5OQJ - chains A and B of the 31 polymer chains in the assembly; structure by electron microscopy, 4.70 A resolution (low resolution: residue-level contacts below are approximate; hydrogen-bond / salt-bridge calls are withheld).

== Chain A ==
Molecule: DNA-directed RNA polymerase II subunit RPB1
Organism: Saccharomyces cerevisiae (strain ATCC 204508 / S288c)
Notes: EC 2.7.7.6
Reference sequence: P04050 (RPB1_YEAST); residue numbers follow UniProt; this construct covers 1-1733
Sequence (1733 residues; row label = number of the first residue in the row):
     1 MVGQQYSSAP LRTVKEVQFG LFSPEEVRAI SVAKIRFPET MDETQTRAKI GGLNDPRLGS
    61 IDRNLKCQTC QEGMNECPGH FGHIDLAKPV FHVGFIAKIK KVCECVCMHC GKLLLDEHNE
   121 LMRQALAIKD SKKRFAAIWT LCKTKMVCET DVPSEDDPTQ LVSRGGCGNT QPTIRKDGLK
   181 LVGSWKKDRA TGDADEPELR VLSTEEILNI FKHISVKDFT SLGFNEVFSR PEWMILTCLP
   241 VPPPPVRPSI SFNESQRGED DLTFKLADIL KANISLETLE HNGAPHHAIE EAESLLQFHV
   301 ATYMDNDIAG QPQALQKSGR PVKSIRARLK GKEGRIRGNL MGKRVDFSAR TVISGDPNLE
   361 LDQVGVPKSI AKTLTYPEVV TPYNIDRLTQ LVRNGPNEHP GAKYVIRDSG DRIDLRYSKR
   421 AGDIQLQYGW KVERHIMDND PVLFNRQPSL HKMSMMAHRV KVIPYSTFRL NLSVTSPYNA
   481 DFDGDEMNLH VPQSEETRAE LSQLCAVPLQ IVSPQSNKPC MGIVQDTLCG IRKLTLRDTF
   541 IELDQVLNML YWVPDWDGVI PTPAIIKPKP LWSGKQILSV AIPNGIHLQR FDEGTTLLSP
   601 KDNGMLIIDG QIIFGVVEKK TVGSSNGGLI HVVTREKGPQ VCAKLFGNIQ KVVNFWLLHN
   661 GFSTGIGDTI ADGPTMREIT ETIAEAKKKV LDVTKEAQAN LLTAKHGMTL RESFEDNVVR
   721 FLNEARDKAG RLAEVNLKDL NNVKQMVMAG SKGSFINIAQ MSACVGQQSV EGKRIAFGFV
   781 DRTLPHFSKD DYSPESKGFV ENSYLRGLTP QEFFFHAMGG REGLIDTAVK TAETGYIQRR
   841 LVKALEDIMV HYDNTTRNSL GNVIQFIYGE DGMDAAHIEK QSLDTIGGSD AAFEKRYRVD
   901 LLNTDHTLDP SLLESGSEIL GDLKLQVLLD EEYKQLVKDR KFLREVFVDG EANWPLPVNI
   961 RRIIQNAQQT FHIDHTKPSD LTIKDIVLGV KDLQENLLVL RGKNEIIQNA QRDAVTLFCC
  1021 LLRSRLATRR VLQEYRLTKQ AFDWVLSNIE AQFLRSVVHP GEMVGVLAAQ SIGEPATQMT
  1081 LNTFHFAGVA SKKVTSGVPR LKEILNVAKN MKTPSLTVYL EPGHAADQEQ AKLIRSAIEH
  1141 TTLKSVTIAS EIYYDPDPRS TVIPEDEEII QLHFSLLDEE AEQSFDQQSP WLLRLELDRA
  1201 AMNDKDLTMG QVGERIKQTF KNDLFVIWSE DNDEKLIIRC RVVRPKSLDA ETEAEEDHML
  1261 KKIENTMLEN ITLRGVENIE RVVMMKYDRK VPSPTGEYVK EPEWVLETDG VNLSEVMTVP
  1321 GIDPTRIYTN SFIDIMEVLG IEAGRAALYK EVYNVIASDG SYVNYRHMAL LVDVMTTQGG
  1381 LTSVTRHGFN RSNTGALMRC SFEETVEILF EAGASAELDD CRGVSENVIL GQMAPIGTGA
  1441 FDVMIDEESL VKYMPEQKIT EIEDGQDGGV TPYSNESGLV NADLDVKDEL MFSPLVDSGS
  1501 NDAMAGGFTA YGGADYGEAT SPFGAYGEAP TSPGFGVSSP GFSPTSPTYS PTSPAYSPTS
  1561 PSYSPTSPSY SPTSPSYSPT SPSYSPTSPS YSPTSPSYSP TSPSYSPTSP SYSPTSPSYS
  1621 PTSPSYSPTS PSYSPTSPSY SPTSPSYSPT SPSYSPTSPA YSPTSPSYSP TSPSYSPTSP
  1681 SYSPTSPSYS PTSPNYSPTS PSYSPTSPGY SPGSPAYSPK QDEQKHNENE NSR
Disordered / not traced: 1-2, 155-163, 188-196, 1080-1092, 1176-1186, 1244-1253, 1453-1733
Curated features (UniProtKB/Swiss-Prot):
  - region: Pro248 to Asp260 (Lid loop), Asn306 to Lys323 (Rudder loop), Pro810 to Glu822 (Bridging helix)
  - binding site (Zn(2+)): Cys67, Cys70, Cys77, His80, Cys107, Cys110, Cys148, Cys167
  - binding site (Mg(2+)): Asp481, Asp483, Asp485
  - modified residue: Thr1471 (Phosphothreonine)
  - cross-link (Glycyl lysine isopeptide (Lys-Gly)): Lys695 (interchain with G-Cter in ubiquitin), Lys1246 (interchain with G-Cter in ubiquitin), Lys1350 (interchain with G-Cter in ubiquitin)
  - natural variant: Ser1653 to Pro1659 (deletion: In strain: A364A)
  - mutagenesis: Lys1246 (K1246R: Impairs ubiquitination during transcription stress)
Metal / ion sites: Zn2+ site 1: Cys67, Cys70, Cys77, His80; Zn2+ site 2: Cys107, Cys110, Cys148, Cys167; Mg2+: Asp481, Asp485

== Chain B ==
Molecule: DNA-directed RNA polymerase II subunit RPB2
Organism: Saccharomyces cerevisiae (strain ATCC 204508 / S288c)
Notes: EC 2.7.7.6
Reference sequence: P08518 (RPB2_YEAST); residue numbers follow UniProt; this construct covers 1-1224
Sequence (1224 residues; numbered 1 to 1224; the number before each row is that of its first residue):
     1 MSDLANSEKY YDEDPYGFED ESAPITAEDS WAVISAFFRE KGLVSQQLDS FNQFVDYTLQ
    61 DIICEDSTLI LEQLAQHTTE SDNISRKYEI SFGKIYVTKP MVNESDGVTH ALYPQEARLR
   121 NLTYSSGLFV DVKKRTYEAI DVPGRELKYE LIAEESEDDS ESGKVFIGRL PIMLRSKNCY
   181 LSEATESDLY KLKECPFDMG GYFIINGSEK VLIAQERSAG NIVQVFKKAA PSPISHVAEI
   241 RSALEKGSRF ISTLQVKLYG REGSSARTIK ATLPYIKQDI PIVIIFRALG IIPDGEILEH
   301 ICYDVNDWQM LEMLKPCVED GFVIQDRETA LDFIGRRGTA LGIKKEKRIQ YAKDILQKEF
   361 LPHITQLEGF ESRKAFFLGY MINRLLLCAL DRKDQDDRDH FGKKRLDLAG PLLAQLFKTL
   421 FKKLTKDIFR YMQRTVEEAH DFNMKLAINA KTITSGLKYA LATGNWGEQK KAMSSRAGVS
   481 QVLNRYTYSS TLSHLRRTNT PIGRDGKLAK PRQLHNTHWG LVCPAETPEG QACGLVKNLS
   541 LMSCISVGTD PMPIITFLSE WGMEPLEDYV PHQSPDATRV FVNGVWHGVH RNPARLMETL
   601 RTLRRKGDIN PEVSMIRDIR EKELKIFTDA GRVYRPLFIV EDDESLGHKE LKVRKGHIAK
   661 LMATEYQDIE GGFEDVEEYT WSSLLNEGLV EYIDAEEEES ILIAMQPEDL EPAEANEEND
   721 LDVDPAKRIR VSHHATTFTH CEIHPSMILG VAASIIPFPD HNQSPRNTYQ SAMGKQAMGV
   781 FLTNYNVRMD TMANILYYPQ KPLGTTRAME YLKFRELPAG QNAIVAIACY SGYNQEDSMI
   841 MNQSSIDRGL FRSLFFRSYM DQEKKYGMSI TETFEKPQRT NTLRMKHGTY DKLDDDGLIA
   901 PGVRVSGEDV IIGKTTPISP DEEELGQRTA YHSKRDASTP LRSTENGIVD QVLVTTNQDG
   961 LKFVKVRVRT TKIPQIGDKF ASRHGQKGTI GITYRREDMP FTAEGIVPDL IINPHAIPSR
  1021 MTVAHLIECL LSKVAALSGN EGDASPFTDI TVEGISKLLR EHGYQSRGFE VMYNGHTGKK
  1081 LMAQIFFGPT YYQRLRHMVD DKIHARARGP MQVLTRQPVE GRSRDGGLRF GEMERDCMIA
  1141 HGAASFLKER LMEASDAFRV HICGICGLMT VIAKLNHNQF ECKGCDNKID IYQIHIPYAA
  1201 KLLFQELMAM NITPRLYTDR SRDF
Disordered / not traced: 1-19, 77-83, 139-146, 152-162, 468-473, 503-508, 669-674, 715-722, 1224
Metal / ion sites: Zn2+: Cys1163, Cys1166, Cys1182, Cys1185

== How chain A and chain B interact ==
Contacting residue pairs (372; chain A residue first):
  Gln4(A) with Ala1157(B); Phe1158(B); Arg1159(B)
  Gln5(A) with Arg1159(B); Leu1175(B); Asn1176(B)
  Tyr6(A) with Leu1175(B)
  Ser7(A) with Arg1159(B); His1161(B); Phe1180(B); Gln1193(B)
  Ser8(A) with Asn1178(B)
  Ala9(A) with Ile1191(B); Gln1193(B)
  Pro10(A) with Ile1191(B); Tyr1192(B); Gln1193(B)
  Leu11(A) with Gln1193(B); His1195(B)
  Arg12(A) with Tyr1192(B); Gln1193(B); Ile1194(B); Thr1218(B)
  Thr13(A) with Thr1218(B)
  Val14(A) with Ile1194(B); Leu1216(B)
  Lys15(A) with Tyr1217(B); Thr1218(B); Arg1220(B)
  Glu16(A) with Arg1215(B); Leu1216(B); Tyr1217(B); Asp1219(B); Arg1220(B); Ser1221(B); Arg1222(B)
  Val17(A) with Arg1215(B); Leu1216(B)
  Gln18(A) with Thr1213(B); Pro1214(B); Arg1215(B)
  Phe19(A) with Thr1213(B)
  Gly20(A) with Ile1212(B); Thr1213(B)
  Leu21(A) with Asn1211(B); Thr1213(B)
  Phe22(A) with Leu1168(B); Met1208(B); Asn1211(B); Ile1212(B); Thr1213(B)
  Glu26(A) with Leu1168(B); Arg1215(B)
  Ala29(A) with Lys1183(B); Gly1184(B)
  Ile30(A) with Leu1168(B); Thr1170(B)
  Ser31(A) with Lys1183(B)
  Val32(A) with Lys1183(B)
  Thr46(A) with Asp921(B); Glu922(B)
  Asp62(A) with Leu925(B)
  Asn64(A) with Leu925(B); Gly926(B)
  Thr69(A) with Ile1172(B)
  Cys70(A) with Ala1173(B)
  Glu72(A) with Asn1176(B)
  Met74(A) with Arg1116(B)
  Asn75(A) with Arg1116(B); Phe1158(B)
  Glu76(A) with Phe1158(B); Arg1159(B)
  Pro78(A) with Lys1201(B); Gln1205(B)
  Phe81(A) with Met1208(B)
  Phe228(A) with Arg1215(B)
  Leu236(A) with Asn1211(B)
  Pro240(A) with Met1208(B); Asn1211(B)
  Pro242(A) with Ala1209(B)
  Pro245(A) with Tyr1198(B); Leu1202(B)
  Val246(A) with Leu1114(B); Gln1205(B); Glu1206(B)
  Pro248(A) with Val1113(B); Leu1114(B)
  Ser251(A) with Glu923(B)
  Asn253(A) with Tyr866(B)
  Glu254(A) with Ile918(B); Glu922(B); Glu923(B); Arg928(B)
  Ser255(A) with Tyr866(B); Ile870(B)
  Arg257(A) with Glu922(B)
  Met304(A) with Met1210(B)
  Ile325(A) with Glu1206(B)
  Arg326(A) with Met1210(B)
  Arg328(A) with Glu1206(B)
  Leu329(A) with Leu1203(B); Glu1206(B)
  Glu333(A) with Arg1129(B)
  Arg335(A) with Leu1114(B); Thr1115(B); Leu1202(B); Glu1206(B)
  Arg337(A) with Arg1129(B); Glu1132(B)
  Gly338(A) with Gln1117(B); Arg1129(B)
  Asn339(A) with Thr1115(B); Gln1117(B); Ala1199(B)
  Leu340(A) with Ala1200(B); Leu1203(B)
  Met341(A) with Gly1131(B); Glu1132(B); Arg1135(B)
  Gly342(A) with Phe1130(B); Gly1131(B)
  Lys343(A) with Gln1117(B); Arg1129(B); Phe1130(B); Leu1151(B); Ser1155(B); Asp1156(B)
  Arg344(A) with Gln1112(B); Pro1118(B); Val1119(B); Glu1120(B); Gly1127(B); Leu1128(B); Arg1129(B)
  Val345(A) with Gly1127(B); Leu1128(B); Phe1130(B); Arg1150(B)
  Asp346(A) with Arg1106(B); Met1111(B); Pro1118(B); Arg1150(B); Ala1154(B)
  Phe347(A) with Arg1106(B); Arg1108(B); Arg1150(B)
  Ser348(A) with Ala1105(B); Arg1106(B); Leu1128(B)
  Ala349(A) with His1104(B); Ala1105(B); Leu1128(B)
  Arg350(A) with Lys1102(B); Ile1103(B); His1104(B); Leu1128(B)
  Thr351(A) with Val1099(B); Ile1103(B)
  Val352(A) with Lys1102(B)
  Asp356(A) with Tyr833(B)
  Pro357(A) with Gly832(B); Tyr833(B)
  Asn358(A) with Tyr833(B)
  Ser369(A) with Ile1103(B)
  Ile370(A) with Ile1103(B)
  Thr373(A) with Ala1105(B); Ala1107(B)
  Leu374(A) with Ala1105(B); Arg1106(B); Ala1107(B)
  Thr375(A) with Arg1108(B)
  Glu433(A) with Arg1108(B)
  Leu443(A) with Met1138(B); Phe1146(B)
  Asn445(A) with Glu1134(B)
  Pro448(A) with Met1133(B)
  Ser449(A) with Met1133(B)
  His451(A) with Cys1137(B)
  Lys452(A) with Ala1140(B); His1141(B)
  Met455(A) with Glu1134(B); Cys1137(B); Met1138(B); His1141(B)
  Tyr465(A) with Ile976(B)
  Ser466(A) with Val1099(B); Ile1103(B)
  Thr467(A) with Gly977(B)
  Arg469(A) with Tyr833(B); Ile976(B); Gly991(B)
  Leu472(A) with Gln835(B); Glu836(B)
  Thr475(A) with Glu836(B)
  Ala480(A) with Glu836(B)
  Asp481(A) with Glu836(B)
  Phe482(A) with Gln835(B); Glu836(B); Asp837(B); Ser838(B)
  Asp483(A) with Lys987(B)
  Gly484(A) with Lys979(B); Thr989(B)
  Glu486(A) with Lys1102(B)
  Asn488(A) with Leu1128(B)
  His490(A) with Arg1150(B)
  Val491(A) with Arg1150(B)
  Pro492(A) with Phe1146(B); Arg1150(B)
  Gln493(A) with Glu1149(B)
  Ser494(A) with Glu1149(B)
  Thr497(A) with Ser1145(B); Phe1146(B); Glu1149(B)
  Glu500(A) with Ser1145(B)
  Leu501(A) with Phe1146(B)
  Cys505(A) with His1141(B)
  Val524(A) with Gln835(B)
  Gln525(A) with Gln835(B); Glu836(B); Asn1013(B); His1015(B)
  Asp526(A) with Cys829(B); Gln835(B); Asn1013(B); His1015(B)
  Thr527(A) with Gln835(B)
  Cys529(A) with His1015(B)
  Asn654(A) with Gln835(B)
  Leu658(A) with Tyr830(B); Asn1074(B); Leu1081(B)
  His659(A) with Asn1074(B); Thr1077(B); Leu1081(B)
  Asn660(A) with Leu1081(B); Met1082(B); Ala1083(B)
  Gly661(A) with Ala1083(B)
  Phe662(A) with Ala828(B); Cys829(B); Ile1085(B)
  Ser663(A) with Ile827(B); Phe1069(B); Gln1084(B); Ile1085(B); Phe1086(B)
  Thr664(A) with Pro1014(B); Phe1069(B); Phe1086(B)
  Gly665(A) with Leu1026(B); Phe1069(B); Phe1086(B)
  Ile666(A) with Leu1026(B); Leu1030(B); Arg1067(B)
  Ile670(A) with Arg1067(B)
  Asn742(A) with Phe1069(B)
  Met746(A) with Pro1018(B)
  Ser751(A) with His1015(B)
  Lys752(A) with His1015(B)
  Gly753(A) with Pro1018(B)
  Asn757(A) with Pro1018(B); Met1021(B)
  Gln760(A) with Gln763(B); Met1021(B)
  Met761(A) with Val1023(B)
  Glu771(A) with Gln513(B)
  Ala776(A) with Asn516(B)
  Gly778(A) with His515(B); Asn516(B); Thr517(B); Glu699(B)
  Phe779(A) with Asn516(B); Glu698(B); Glu699(B)
  Val780(A) with Glu699(B)
  Asp781(A) with Arg620(B)
  Arg782(A) with Glu698(B); Glu699(B); Ile701(B); Leu702(B)
  Thr783(A) with Asn516(B)
  Pro785(A) with Glu698(B); Ile701(B); Leu702(B); Ile703(B)
  His786(A) with Trp519(B); Leu702(B); Ile703(B); Met705(B)
  Phe787(A) with Leu702(B)
  Lys789(A) with Arg620(B)
  Glu801(A) with Ile729(B)
  Asn802(A) with Arg728(B); Ile729(B)
  Tyr804(A) with His761(B); Gln763(B)
  Leu805(A) with His761(B); Val1052(B)
  Arg806(A) with Ala726(B); Lys727(B); Arg728(B); Ile729(B); His761(B)
  Gly807(A) with Arg728(B); His761(B)
  Leu808(A) with Arg728(B); Asp760(B); Phe1047(B)
  Thr809(A) with Arg728(B); Ile729(B)
  Pro810(A) with Trp519(B); Met705(B); Pro745(B); Phe1047(B)
  Gln811(A) with Val731(B)
  Phe813(A) with Leu749(B); Pro759(B); Asn767(B)
  Phe814(A) with Leu514(B); His515(B); Asn516(B); Trp519(B)
  His816(A) with Gln763(B); Ser764(B)
  Ala817(A) with Pro524(B); Ser764(B)
  Met818(A) with Leu514(B); Asn516(B)
  Arg821(A) with Arg512(B); Leu514(B); Cys523(B); Pro524(B); Thr527(B)
  Leu824(A) with Tyr769(B)
  Ile825(A) with Arg512(B); Gln513(B)
  Val842(A) with Asp1136(B)
  Glu846(A) with Arg1135(B)
  Met1063(A) with Ile1139(B)
  Val1066(A) with Asp1136(B); Ala1140(B)
  Gln1070(A) with Ala1140(B)
  Asn1265(A) with Gly263(B); Ser265(B)
  Glu1269(A) with Gly263(B); Ser264(B)
  Leu1409(A) with Leu1207(B)
  Phe1410(A) with Met1210(B)
  Asp1420(A) with Arg1220(B); Arg1222(B)
  Arg1422(A) with Arg1222(B)
  Val1424(A) with Ile1139(B)
  Val1428(A) with Arg1135(B); Leu1151(B)
  Ile1429(A) with Pro1197(B); Ala1200(B)
  Leu1430(A) with His1195(B); Ile1196(B); Pro1197(B)
  Gly1431(A) with Lys1148(B); Met1152(B)
  Gln1432(A) with Lys1148(B)
  Met1433(A) with Ala1144(B); Ser1145(B); Lys1148(B)
  Ile1436(A) with Gly1142(B); Ala1144(B)
  Gly1437(A) with Gly1142(B)
  Thr1438(A) with Gly1142(B); Ala1144(B)
Other interface residues (no listed pair), chain A (213 interface residues in all): Val27, Gln71, Cys77, Gly79, His92, Phe95, Val227, Cys238, Gln256, Tyr303, Ile336, Gly355, Pro367, Gln447, Leu450, Leu489, Leu504, Gln545, Leu657, Ile775, Phe777, Leu784, Ser788, Asp790, Phe815, Gly820, Gln838, Arg839, Leu1418, Ala1434
Other interface residues (no listed pair), chain B (197 interface residues in all): Lys510, His518, Ala525, Cys533, Ala704, His734, Ala735, Phe738, Asn762, Pro765, Thr768, Ser831, Arg935, Gln975, Gly988, Ile992, Thr993, Ser1019, Glu1053, Ser1056, Ser1066, Lys1079, Gly1109, Leu1147, Val1160, Lys1174, Phe1204, Asp1223

== In short ==
Chain A and chain B form an interface of 213 and 197 residues respectively. Cys67(A), Cys70(A), Cys77(A) and
His80(A) coordinate Zn2+ site 1. Curated annotation (UniProt) lists 8 Zn2+-binding residues, 3 Mg2+-binding
residues and one mutagenesis site on chain A.
Chain A is DNA-directed RNA polymerase II subunit RPB1 and chain B is DNA-directed RNA polymerase II subunit
RPB2, both from Saccharomyces cerevisiae (strain ATCC 204508 / S288c); the structure, Structure of yeast
transcription pre-initiation complex with tfiih, was determined by electron microscopy (same publication as
5OQM).
